PDB entry 1LXN | X-ray diffraction, 2.30 A resolution | chain A

[Chain A]
Protein: Hypothetical protein MTH1187
Source organism: Methanothermobacter thermautotrophicus
Reference sequence: O27255 (Y1187_METTH); residues 1-99 here = UniProt positions 1-99
Chain sequence (99 residues; row label = number of the first residue in the row):
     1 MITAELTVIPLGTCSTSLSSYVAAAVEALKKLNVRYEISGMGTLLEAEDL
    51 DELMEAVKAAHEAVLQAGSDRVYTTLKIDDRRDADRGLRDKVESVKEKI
Modified positions: Mse1 (selenomethionine; parent Met); Mse41 (selenomethionine; parent Met); Mse54 (selenomethionine; parent Met)
Construct notes: modified residue (1, 41, 54)

[Summary]
Chain A is Hypothetical protein MTH1187 (Methanothermobacter thermautotrophicus); the structure, X-ray
structure of MTH1187 northeast structural genomics consortium target TT272, was determined by X-ray
diffraction together with 1LXJ from the same study.
